Entry 1A00 (X-ray diffraction, 2.00 A resolution); this record covers chains A and C of the 4 polymer chains in the assembly.

Chain A (and C):
Protein: Hemoglobin (alpha chain)
Source organism: Homo sapiens
Notes: chain C of this document is another copy of the same molecule, construct and numbering; everything in this record applies to it too
UniProtKB: P69905 (HBA_HUMAN); residues 1-141 here = UniProt positions 1-141
Amino-acid sequence (141 residues; numbered 1 to 141; the number before each row is that of its first residue):
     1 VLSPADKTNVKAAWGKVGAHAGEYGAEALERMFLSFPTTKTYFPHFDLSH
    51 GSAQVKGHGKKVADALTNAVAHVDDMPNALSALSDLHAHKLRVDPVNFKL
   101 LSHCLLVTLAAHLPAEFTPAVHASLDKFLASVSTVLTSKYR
Bound ions: heme Fe near H87 (its only coordinating residue here)
Small-molecule neighbours: heme (HEM): M32, T39, Y42, F43, H45, F46, H58, K61, V62, A65, L66, L83, L86, H87, L91, V93, N97, F98, L101, V132, L136
Curated features (UniProtKB/Swiss-Prot):
  - site: K61 (Not glycated)
  - natural variant: D6 (A6D: In J-Toronto; this construct carries the variant), A13 (A13D: In J-Paris 1/J-Aljezur), E27 (A27E: In Shenyang; this construct carries the variant), K61 (K61N: In Zambia; deletion: In Clinic), D64 (A64D: In Pontoise; this construct carries the variant), D75 (D75A: In Lille; D75G: In Chapel Hill; D75N: In G-Pest), A111 (A111D: In Petah Tikva)

Chain A / chain C interface:
Contacting residue pairs (6):
  V1(A) - S138(C)
  D126(A) - R141(C)  salt bridge
  K127(A) - R141(C)  hydrogen bond (side chain-backbone)
  R141(A) - V1(C)
  R141(A) - D126(C)  salt bridge
  R141(A) - K127(C)  hydrogen bond (backbone-side chain)
Interface residues without a listed pair, chain A (6 interface residues in all): A130, S138
Interface residues without a listed pair, chain C (6 interface residues in all): A130

Summary:
Chain A and chain C each contribute 6 residues to their interface; the contacts include 2 hydrogen bonds and 2
salt bridges. Polar pairs include D126(A)-R141(C) and K127(A)-R141(C). Chain A binds heme.
Chain A and chain C are both Hemoglobin (alpha chain) (Homo sapiens); the structure, Hemoglobin (val BETA1
met, trp BETA37 tyr) mutant, was determined by X-ray diffraction, deposited together with 1A01, 1A0U and 1A0Z.
